PDB entry 3C6L | X-ray diffraction, 3.40 A resolution | chains A and B of the 8 polymer chains in the assembly

[Chain A]
Name: TCR 2W20 alpha chain
Organism: Mus musculus
Amino-acid sequence (185 residues; each row starts with the number of its first residue; note: 3 numbers in that range are skipped by the numbering (no residue carries them; nothing is unmodelled there)):
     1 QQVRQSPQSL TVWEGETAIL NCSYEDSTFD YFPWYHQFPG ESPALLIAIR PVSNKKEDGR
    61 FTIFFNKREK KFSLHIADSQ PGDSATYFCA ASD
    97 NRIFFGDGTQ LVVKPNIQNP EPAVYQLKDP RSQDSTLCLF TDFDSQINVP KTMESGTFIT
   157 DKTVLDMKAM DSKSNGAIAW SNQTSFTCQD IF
Disulfides: Cys22-Cys89, Cys134-Cys184
Ion coordination: Ca2+: Thr28 (shared with 1 residue of chain D)

[Chain B]
Name: TCR 2W20 beta chain
Organism: Mus musculus
Amino-acid sequence (236 residues; each row starts with the number of its first residue):
     1 AVTQSPRNKV AVTGGKVTLS CNQTNNHNNM YWYRQDTGHG LRLIHYSYGA GSTEKGDIPD
    61 GYKASRPSQE NFSLILELAT PSQTSVYFCA SGDAWGYEQY FGPGTRLTVL EDLRDVTPPK
   121 VSLFEPSKAE IANKQKATLV CLARGFFPDH VELSWWVNGK EVHSGVSTDP QAYKESNYSY
   181 CLSSRLRVSA TFWHNPRNHF RCQVQFHGLS EEDKWPEGSP KPVTQDISAE AWGRAD
Unresolved in the structure: 212-220
Disulfides: Cys21-Cys89, Cys141-Cys202

[Interface between chain A and chain B]
Contacting residue pairs (78; chain A residue first):
  Gln8(A) - Gly38(B)
  Tyr31(A) - Tyr97(B)  hydrogen bond (side chain-backbone)
  Tyr35(A) - Glu98(B)
  Tyr35(A) - Gln99(B)  hydrogen bond (side chain-backbone)
  Tyr35(A) - Phe101(B)  hydrophobic
  Gln37(A) - Gln35(B)  hydrogen bond
  Gln37(A) - Phe88(B)
  Ser42(A) - Phe88(B)
  Ser42(A) - Gly102(B)
  Pro43(A) - Phe101(B)
  Leu45(A) - Glu98(B)
  Phe88(A) - Gln35(B)
  Phe88(A) - Gly40(B)
  Ser92(A) - Gly96(B)
  Asp93(A) - Trp95(B)
  Arg98(A) - Leu43(B)
  Arg98(A) - Gly56(B)
  Arg98(A) - Asp57(B)  salt bridge
  Ile99(A) - Gln99(B)
  Phe101(A) - Tyr33(B)  hydrophobic
  Phe101(A) - Leu41(B)  hydrophobic
  Phe101(A) - Phe101(B)  hydrophobic
  Gly102(A) - His39(B)
  Asp103(A) - Gly38(B)
  Asp103(A) - His39(B)
  Asp103(A) - Gly40(B)
  Glu117(A) - Lys134(B)
  Tyr121(A) - Ser127(B)
  Tyr121(A) - Ala129(B)  hydrophobic
  Tyr121(A) - Glu130(B)
  Tyr121(A) - Asn133(B)  hydrogen bond
  Leu123(A) - Phe124(B)  hydrophobic
  Leu123(A) - Glu125(B)
  Leu123(A) - Pro126(B)
  Leu123(A) - Ser127(B)
  Lys124(A) - Phe124(B)
  Lys124(A) - Glu125(B)  hydrogen bond (backbone-backbone)
  Asp125(A) - Phe124(B)
  Pro126(A) - Glu125(B)
  Pro126(A) - Arg234(B)
  Arg127(A) - Val121(B)  hydrogen bond (side chain-backbone)
  Arg127(A) - Ser122(B)
  Ser131(A) - Phe124(B)
  Leu133(A) - Phe124(B)  hydrophobic
  Leu133(A) - Val140(B)  hydrophobic
  Leu133(A) - Leu142(B)  hydrophobic
  Leu135(A) - Glu130(B)
  Leu135(A) - Thr138(B)
  Leu135(A) - Arg185(B)
  Thr137(A) - Arg185(B)
  Thr137(A) - Arg187(B)
  Asp138(A) - Arg187(B)  salt bridge
  Lys147(A) - Tyr173(B)
  Phe154(A) - Lys174(B)
  Phe154(A) - Glu175(B)
  Ile155(A) - Tyr173(B)
  Thr156(A) - Asp169(B)
  Thr156(A) - Ser183(B)
  Asp157(A) - Tyr173(B)
  Thr159(A) - Ser167(B)
  Thr159(A) - Thr168(B)
  Thr159(A) - Asp169(B)  hydrogen bond
  Thr159(A) - Arg185(B)
  Val160(A) - Ser167(B)  hydrogen bond (backbone-side chain)
  Leu161(A) - Gly165(B)
  Leu161(A) - Val166(B)
  Leu161(A) - Ser167(B)
  Leu161(A) - Arg185(B)
  Leu161(A) - Arg187(B)
  Asp162(A) - Gly165(B)  hydrogen bond (backbone-backbone)
  Met163(A) - Arg187(B)
  Lys164(A) - Ser164(B)
  Ser168(A) - Lys136(B)  hydrogen bond
  Ser170(A) - Arg187(B)  hydrogen bond
  Asn171(A) - Arg185(B)  hydrogen bond (backbone-side chain)
  Ile174(A) - Val140(B)  hydrophobic
  Ile174(A) - Arg185(B)
  Trp176(A) - Leu142(B)  hydrophobic
Interface residues without a listed pair, chain A (49 interface residues in all): Glu41, Arg50, Asn97, Phe100, Gln122, Gly172
Interface residues without a listed pair, chain B (52 interface residues in all): Tyr46, Tyr48, Pro103, Leu123, Pro170, Cys181, Val188, Ala229

[Summary]
The interface between chain A and chain B involves 49 residues on one side and 52 on the other; the contacts
include 12 hydrogen bonds and 2 salt bridges. Polar pairs include Arg98(A)-Asp57(B), Asp138(A)-Arg187(B) and
Tyr31(A)-Tyr97(B).
Chain A is TCR 2W20 alpha chain and chain B is TCR 2W20 beta chain, both from Mus musculus; the structure,
Crystal structure of mouse MHC class II I-Ab/3K peptide complexed with mouse TCR 2W20, was determined by X-ray
diffraction together with 3C5Z and 3C60 from the same study.
